5XF6 - chains E and J of the 10 polymer chains in the assembly; structure by X-ray diffraction, 2.63 A resolution.

[Chain E]
Molecule: Histone H3.2
From: Xenopus laevis
Reference sequence: P84233 (H32_XENLA); residues 1-135 here correspond to UniProt positions 2-136 (UniProt number = residue number + 1)
Chain sequence (135 residues; numbered 1 to 135; the number before each row is that of its first residue):
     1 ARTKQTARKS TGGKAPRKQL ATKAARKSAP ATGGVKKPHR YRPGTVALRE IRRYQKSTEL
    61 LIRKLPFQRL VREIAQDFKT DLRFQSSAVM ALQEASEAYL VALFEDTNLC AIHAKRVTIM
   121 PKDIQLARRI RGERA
Disordered / not traced: 1-37, 135
Differences from the reference sequence: variant Ala102 (Gly103 in P84233)
Bound ions: Mg2+: Asp77 (shared with 1 residue of chain D)
Curated features (UniProtKB/Swiss-Prot):
  - modified residue: Arg2 (Asymmetric dimethylarginine), Thr3 (Phosphothreonine), Lys4 (Allysine), Gln5 (5-glutamyl dopamine), Thr6 (Phosphothreonine), Arg8 (Citrulline), Lys9 (N6,N6,N6-trimethyllysine), Ser10 (ADP-ribosylserine), Thr11 (Phosphothreonine), Lys14 (N6-(2-hydroxyisobutyryl)lysine), Arg17 (Asymmetric dimethylarginine), Lys18 (N6-(2-hydroxyisobutyryl)lysine), Lys23 (N6-(2-hydroxyisobutyryl)lysine), Arg26 (Citrulline), Lys27 (N6,N6,N6-trimethyllysine), Ser28 (ADP-ribosylserine), Lys36 (N6,N6,N6-trimethyllysine), Lys37 (N6-methyllysine), Tyr41 (Phosphotyrosine), Lys56 (N6,N6,N6-trimethyllysine) and 8 more in UniProt
  - lipidation: Cys110 (S-palmitoyl cysteine)

[Chain J]
Molecule: 145-nt DNA strand
Sequence (145 nucleotides; each row starts with the number of its first residue; numbers below 1 keep their minus sign (DA-72 is residue -72)):
   -72 ATCAATATCC ACCTGCAGAT ACTACCAAAA GTGTATTTGG AAACTGCTCC ATCAAAAGGC
   -12 ATGTTCAGCT GATTCAGCTG AACATGCCTT TTGATGGAGC AGTTTCCAAA TACACTTTTG
    48 GTAGTATCTG CAGGTGGATA TTGAT

[Interface between chain E and chain J]
Contacting residue pairs (25; chain E residue first):
  Arg40(E) - DG70(J)  sugar contact
  Tyr41(E) - DT69(J)  phosphate contact
  Tyr41(E) - DG70(J)  phosphate contact
  Arg42(E) - DG-5(J)  salt bridge to the phosphate
  Arg42(E) - DG70(J)  hydrogen bond to the phosphate
  Arg42(E) - DA71(J)  salt bridge to the phosphate
  Pro43(E) - DA-6(J)  phosphate contact
  Pro43(E) - DG-5(J)  sugar contact
  Thr45(E) - DT69(J)  phosphate contact
  Thr45(E) - DG70(J)  hydrogen bond to the phosphate
  Arg63(E) - DC-13(J)  salt bridge to the phosphate
  Arg72(E) - DA-22(J)  salt bridge to the phosphate
  Arg83(E) - DC-23(J)  hydrogen bond to the sugar
  Arg83(E) - DA-22(J)  phosphate contact
  Phe84(E) - DC-23(J)  sugar contact
  Phe84(E) - DA-22(J)  hydrogen bond to the phosphate
  Gln85(E) - DC-23(J)  phosphate contact
  Ser86(E) - DC-23(J)  hydrogen bond to the phosphate
  Arg116(E) - DT-3(J)  phosphate contact
  Arg116(E) - DG-2(J)  phosphate contact
  Val117(E) - DC-4(J)  phosphate contact
  Val117(E) - DT-3(J)  hydrogen bond to the phosphate
  Thr118(E) - DC-4(J)  hydrogen bond to the phosphate
  Thr118(E) - DT-3(J)  hydrogen bond to the phosphate
  Met120(E) - DG-2(J)  phosphate contact
Also at the interface, not in a pair above, chain E (17 interface residues in all): His39, Lys115
Also at the interface, not in a pair above, chain J (12 interface residues in all): DG-14

[In short]
17 residues of chain E and 12 residues of chain J are in contact; the contacts include 8 hydrogen bonds and 4
salt bridges. Among the polar pairs are Arg83(E)-DC-23(J), Arg42(E)-DG70(J) and Thr45(E)-DG70(J).
Here chain E is Histone H3.2 (Xenopus laevis) and chain J is a 145-nt DNA strand. Entry 5XF6 (Nucleosome core
particle with an adduct of a binuclear RAPTA (Ru-arene-phosphaadamantane) compound having an ethylenediamine
linker) was determined by X-ray diffraction together with 5XF3, 5XF4 and 5XF5 from the same study.
